PDB entry 8HMC | electron microscopy, 3.60 A resolution | chains A and C of the 4 polymer chains in the assembly

Chain A:
Name: Intraflagellar transport protein 122 homolog
From: Tetrahymena thermophila
UniProt: Q244W3 (Q244W3_TETTS); residue numbers follow UniProt; this construct covers 1-1251
Chain sequence (1251 residues; numbered 1 to 1251; the number before each row is that of its first residue):
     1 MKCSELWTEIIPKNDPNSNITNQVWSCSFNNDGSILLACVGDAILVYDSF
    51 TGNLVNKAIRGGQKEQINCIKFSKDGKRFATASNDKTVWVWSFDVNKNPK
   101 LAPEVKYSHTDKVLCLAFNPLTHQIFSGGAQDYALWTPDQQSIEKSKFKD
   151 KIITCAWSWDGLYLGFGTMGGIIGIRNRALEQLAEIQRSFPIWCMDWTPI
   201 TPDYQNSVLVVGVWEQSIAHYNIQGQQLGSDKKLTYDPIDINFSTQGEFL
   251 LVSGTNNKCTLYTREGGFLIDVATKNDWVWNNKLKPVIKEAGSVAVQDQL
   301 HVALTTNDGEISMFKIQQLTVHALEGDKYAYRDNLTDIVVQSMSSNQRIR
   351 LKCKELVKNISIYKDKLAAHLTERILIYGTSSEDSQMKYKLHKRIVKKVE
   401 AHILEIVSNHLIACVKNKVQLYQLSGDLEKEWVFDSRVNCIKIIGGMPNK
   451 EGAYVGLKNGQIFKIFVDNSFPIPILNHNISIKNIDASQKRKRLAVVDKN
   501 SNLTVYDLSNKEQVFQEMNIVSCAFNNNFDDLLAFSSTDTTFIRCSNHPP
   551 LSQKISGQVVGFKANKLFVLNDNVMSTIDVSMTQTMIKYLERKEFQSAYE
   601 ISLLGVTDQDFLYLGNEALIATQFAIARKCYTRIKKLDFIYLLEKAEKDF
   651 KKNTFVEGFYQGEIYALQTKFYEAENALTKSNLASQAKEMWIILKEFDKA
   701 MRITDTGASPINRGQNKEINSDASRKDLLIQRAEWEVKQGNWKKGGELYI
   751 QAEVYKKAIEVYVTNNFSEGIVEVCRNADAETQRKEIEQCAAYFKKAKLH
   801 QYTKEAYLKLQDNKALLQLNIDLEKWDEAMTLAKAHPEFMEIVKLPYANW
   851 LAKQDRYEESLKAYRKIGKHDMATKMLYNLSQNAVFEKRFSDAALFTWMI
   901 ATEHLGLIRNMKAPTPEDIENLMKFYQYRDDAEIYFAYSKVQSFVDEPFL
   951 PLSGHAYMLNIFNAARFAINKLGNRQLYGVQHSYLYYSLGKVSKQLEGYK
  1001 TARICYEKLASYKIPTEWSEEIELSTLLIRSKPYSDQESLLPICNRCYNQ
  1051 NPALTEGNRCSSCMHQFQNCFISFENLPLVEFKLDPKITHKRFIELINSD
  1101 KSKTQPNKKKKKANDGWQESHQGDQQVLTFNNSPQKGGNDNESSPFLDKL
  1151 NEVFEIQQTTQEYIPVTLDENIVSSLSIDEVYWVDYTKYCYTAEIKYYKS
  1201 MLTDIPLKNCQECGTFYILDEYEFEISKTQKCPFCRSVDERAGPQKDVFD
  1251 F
Unresolved in the structure: 713-1251
What the authors report for this chain:
  - conformationally variable residues (order/disorder transition): Gly-707 to Lys-717

Chain C:
Name: Tetratricopeptide repeat protein
From: Tetrahymena thermophila
UniProt: I7MFN3 (I7MFN3_TETTS); residues 1-1334 here = UniProt positions 1-1334
Chain sequence (1334 residues; row label = number of the first residue in the row):
     1 MQNQQQKMQTILIAQSQVYYYIREGFWSTMQRFCQEQYKAFGDPFFIFWK
    51 AYGLYQEGLPNEAINELTSIQHKKEIQYATIVALITYHLSTNIVDRETVQ
   101 NLKFEESTQRRLSSDKAICLAAFFYAFNKEHAKARDLIDEIHSDNFNIRI
   151 ASAWCYLLEGGKFLEKSVQLFEELYNEQHEINKNLESLMGRSKANEMIKK
   201 FDISLNTINEINVLYPDFKGGLIEKAKLLMTVDDWEQLVDYCNKILYDDD
   251 KNIMALMLLTFYTFAREGDIETGCERLQKLIQAVEFSESRNMQLMFKISQ
   301 VFSRISGRNTQILKFTMKLVNQCKQLSPLNAQYFCELAQQLLMVNQFERA
   351 EQYFQEASAIDVDNKECLMGLILSKIMQGQTEDAESQIDFINQTTNNGER
   401 TSEIAYLEALVSTKQENVDPRVTIKLLEESLKLHIAQANRLYPSFDFYIV
   451 LNPDFLMSLSQAYFFQVGMKEMLAGKQPQNGVASKGTKLLDFIIKKIPGL
   501 IPAYLLQAKGKMSMGNTQEALKSVTKVIEQDPKNEEAYILSAMIASSSKN
   551 FSLAQNQLQQALSNNFMIRDNPLFMLVKGEVEYAQGSYQACLETMKAAYE
   601 IPEVKDKANQSKVVSAMSVLQFSDKDRCSIFLLYAKALQQNNNSKEAKKI
   651 MTQAISQFTGTTEEVNVLIANSEIALQSGDVKKAISILKGVPQESPYFLR
   701 ARQILADVYLDQLRDRRNYAKCYADLIEIDPSFDNYKMLGDALMKIREPE
   751 EASRAYEKAALIKPDDEQIIQLLGLSLCQTHDYNKALTYYENALRMNPKR
   801 LDLIIDLGKLCIQIKNFNRAEEILKPDIFSDEYQLPTYQNLKRNQEGFYL
   851 IAKLNIKRTPPGVFTPIDMYRKALKKSIQIQIDVIEKAKQEGEDVEKERK
   901 TLADMYIELAKYTNQYEKNEKATLDILAEASKYTNNQDTMSKTVGNQEKI
   951 LELEVQMYFKSNQKLECENKCNLLLKLNPNNDLACLTLAELLLQKDEYSQ
  1001 AIEQFKKILQDRPNNYGILAKLIDFFRRSFQINEAKTYIERAEKKATNTN
  1051 DPGLCYCRGLYHKYNRSPKDALNEFSKAKKSSQYAEESLVNMIDIYLNPD
  1101 QDLYYSNVEEGPKVVDEVNLRACESLLREMQIRASYLRYIVMESYVFFLG
  1151 GPRYKGGLEQGLKNLNDILKTNNDYIPAMLALAVGKFIQKKSTDAKNLLK
  1201 LLWKRQYTTEYGEDLERAWLLSADSFIAIQKYDSAEEILKKCLKYNQSCG
  1251 KAEEYMGLIKEKEQSYVDAATHYEKAYKLTNEKSASIAFRLSFNYLKAKR
  1301 YVDCINICKKILVLFPNYPKIEKDCLEKARQALK
Unresolved in the structure: 1-694

Interface between chain A and chain C:
Pairs across the interface (8):
  Ile-153(A) / Lys-1334(C)  hydrogen bond (backbone-side chain)
  Trp-193(A) / Lys-1334(C)
  Trp-214(A) / Arg-1330(C)
  Asp-237(A) / Lys-1309(C)  salt bridge
  Trp-278(A) / Val-1302(C)  hydrophobic
  Trp-278(A) / Ile-1305(C)  hydrophobic
  Trp-278(A) / Asn-1306(C)  hydrogen bond
  Trp-278(A) / Leu-1333(C)  hydrophobic
Other interface residues (no listed pair), chain A (13 interface residues in all): Trp-25, Leu-114, Lys-151, Met-169, Phe-190, Thr-255, Trp-280, Asn-307
Other interface residues (no listed pair), chain C (8 interface residues in all): Gln-1331
The authors on this interface:
  - interface residues, chain C: Lys-1334(C)

Summary:
13 residues of chain A and 8 residues of chain C are in contact, with 2 hydrogen bonds and 1 salt bridge.
Among the polar pairs are Asp-237(A)/Lys-1309(C), Ile-153(A)/Lys-1334(C) and Trp-278(A)/Asn-1306(C). The paper
reports the interface residue Lys-1334(C); conformational variability at Gly-707(A).
Chain A is Intraflagellar transport protein 122 homolog and chain C is Tetratricopeptide repeat protein, both
from Tetrahymena thermophila; the structure, base module state 1 of Tetrahymena IFT-A, was determined by
electron microscopy (same publication as 8HMD, 8HME and 8HMF).
